PDB entry 6X17 | electron microscopy, 3.66 A resolution | chains B and C of the 3 polymer chains in the assembly

== Chain B (and C) ==
Protein: Glutamate transporter homologue GltPh
From: Pyrococcus horikoshii
Notes: chain C of this document is another copy of the same molecule, construct and numbering; everything in this record applies to it too
Amino-acid sequence (422 residues; each row starts with the number of its first residue):
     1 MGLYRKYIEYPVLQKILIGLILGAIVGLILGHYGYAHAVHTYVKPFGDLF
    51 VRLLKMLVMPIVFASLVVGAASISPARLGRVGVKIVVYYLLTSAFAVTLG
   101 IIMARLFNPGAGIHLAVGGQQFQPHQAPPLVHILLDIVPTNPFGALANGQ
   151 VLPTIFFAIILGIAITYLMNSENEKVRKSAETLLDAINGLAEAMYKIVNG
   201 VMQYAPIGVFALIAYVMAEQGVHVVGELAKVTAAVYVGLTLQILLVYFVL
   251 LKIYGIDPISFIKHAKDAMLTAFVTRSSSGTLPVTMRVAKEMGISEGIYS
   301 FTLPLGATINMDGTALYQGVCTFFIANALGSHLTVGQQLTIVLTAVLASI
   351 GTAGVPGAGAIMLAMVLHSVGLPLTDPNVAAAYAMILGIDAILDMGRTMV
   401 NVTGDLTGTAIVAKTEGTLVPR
Not modelled in the structure: 1, 417-422
Modified / non-standard residues: M1 (N-formylmethionine; FME)
Residues lining bound ligands:
  - TBOA (6OU; [(2R)-1-[2-azanylethoxy(oxidanyl)phosphoryl]oxy-3-hexadecanoyloxy-propan-2-yl] (Z)-octadec-9-enoate), molecule 1: L3, Y4, Y7, I8, L49, L53, K196, I197, N199, G200, V201, Q203, Y204
  - TBOA (6OU), molecule 2: I160, I163, Y167

== How chain B and chain C interact ==
Contacting residue pairs (46):
  P45(B) - V131(C)  hydrophobic
  P45(B) - L135(C)
  D48(B) - L135(C)
  L49(B) - L135(C)  hydrophobic
  L49(B) - V138(C)  hydrophobic
  R52(B) - L135(C)  hydrogen bond (side chain-backbone)
  R52(B) - D136(C)
  R52(B) - V138(C)  hydrogen bond (side chain-backbone)
  R52(B) - P139(C)
  R52(B) - T140(C)
  L53(B) - V138(C)  hydrophobic
  L53(B) - F156(C)  hydrophobic
  K55(B) - T140(C)
  M56(B) - P139(C)
  M56(B) - T140(C)
  M56(B) - P142(C)
  M56(B) - F156(C)  hydrophobic
  M59(B) - N141(C)
  P60(B) - P142(C)
  L146(B) - N141(C)
  L146(B) - F143(C)
  A147(B) - N141(C)  hydrogen bond (backbone-side chain)
  A147(B) - G144(C)
  N148(B) - N141(C)
  G149(B) - N141(C)
  T182(B) - T182(C)
  D185(B) - K178(C)
  D185(B) - S179(C)
  D185(B) - T182(C)
  A186(B) - T182(C)
  A186(B) - L183(C)
  N188(B) - K175(C)
  N188(B) - S179(C)
  G189(B) - L168(C)
  G189(B) - S179(C)
  G189(B) - L183(C)
  L190(B) - L183(C)
  E192(B) - L168(C)
  A193(B) - L161(C)  hydrophobic
  A193(B) - A164(C)
  A193(B) - L168(C)
  M194(B) - F157(C)  hydrophobic
  M194(B) - L161(C)  hydrophobic
  K196(B) - L168(C)
  I197(B) - I160(C)  hydrophobic
  I197(B) - A164(C)  hydrophobic
Other interface residues (no listed pair), chain C (25 interface residues in all): I165, Y167, V176, A180

== Summary ==
24 residues of chain B face 25 of chain C across their interface, with 3 hydrogen bonds. Polar contacts
include R52(B)-L135(C), R52(B)-V138(C) and A147(B)-N141(C). Bound to chain B: TBOA.
Chain B and chain C are both Glutamate transporter homologue GltPh (Pyrococcus horikoshii); the structure,
Outward-facing state of the glutamate transporter homologue GltPh in complex with TBOA, was determined by
electron microscopy, deposited together with 6X12, 6X13, 6X14, 6X15 and 6X16.
